Entry 9II7 (electron microscopy, 3.50 A resolution); this record covers chains A and B of the 24 polymer chains in the assembly.

== Chain A ==
Name: DNA-directed RNA polymerase subunit
From: Komagataella phaffii
Notes: EC 2.7.7.6
Reference sequence: C4R4Y0 (C4R4Y0_KOMPG); numbering as in UniProt (aligned over 1-1743)
Chain sequence (1743 residues; row label = number of the first residue in the row):
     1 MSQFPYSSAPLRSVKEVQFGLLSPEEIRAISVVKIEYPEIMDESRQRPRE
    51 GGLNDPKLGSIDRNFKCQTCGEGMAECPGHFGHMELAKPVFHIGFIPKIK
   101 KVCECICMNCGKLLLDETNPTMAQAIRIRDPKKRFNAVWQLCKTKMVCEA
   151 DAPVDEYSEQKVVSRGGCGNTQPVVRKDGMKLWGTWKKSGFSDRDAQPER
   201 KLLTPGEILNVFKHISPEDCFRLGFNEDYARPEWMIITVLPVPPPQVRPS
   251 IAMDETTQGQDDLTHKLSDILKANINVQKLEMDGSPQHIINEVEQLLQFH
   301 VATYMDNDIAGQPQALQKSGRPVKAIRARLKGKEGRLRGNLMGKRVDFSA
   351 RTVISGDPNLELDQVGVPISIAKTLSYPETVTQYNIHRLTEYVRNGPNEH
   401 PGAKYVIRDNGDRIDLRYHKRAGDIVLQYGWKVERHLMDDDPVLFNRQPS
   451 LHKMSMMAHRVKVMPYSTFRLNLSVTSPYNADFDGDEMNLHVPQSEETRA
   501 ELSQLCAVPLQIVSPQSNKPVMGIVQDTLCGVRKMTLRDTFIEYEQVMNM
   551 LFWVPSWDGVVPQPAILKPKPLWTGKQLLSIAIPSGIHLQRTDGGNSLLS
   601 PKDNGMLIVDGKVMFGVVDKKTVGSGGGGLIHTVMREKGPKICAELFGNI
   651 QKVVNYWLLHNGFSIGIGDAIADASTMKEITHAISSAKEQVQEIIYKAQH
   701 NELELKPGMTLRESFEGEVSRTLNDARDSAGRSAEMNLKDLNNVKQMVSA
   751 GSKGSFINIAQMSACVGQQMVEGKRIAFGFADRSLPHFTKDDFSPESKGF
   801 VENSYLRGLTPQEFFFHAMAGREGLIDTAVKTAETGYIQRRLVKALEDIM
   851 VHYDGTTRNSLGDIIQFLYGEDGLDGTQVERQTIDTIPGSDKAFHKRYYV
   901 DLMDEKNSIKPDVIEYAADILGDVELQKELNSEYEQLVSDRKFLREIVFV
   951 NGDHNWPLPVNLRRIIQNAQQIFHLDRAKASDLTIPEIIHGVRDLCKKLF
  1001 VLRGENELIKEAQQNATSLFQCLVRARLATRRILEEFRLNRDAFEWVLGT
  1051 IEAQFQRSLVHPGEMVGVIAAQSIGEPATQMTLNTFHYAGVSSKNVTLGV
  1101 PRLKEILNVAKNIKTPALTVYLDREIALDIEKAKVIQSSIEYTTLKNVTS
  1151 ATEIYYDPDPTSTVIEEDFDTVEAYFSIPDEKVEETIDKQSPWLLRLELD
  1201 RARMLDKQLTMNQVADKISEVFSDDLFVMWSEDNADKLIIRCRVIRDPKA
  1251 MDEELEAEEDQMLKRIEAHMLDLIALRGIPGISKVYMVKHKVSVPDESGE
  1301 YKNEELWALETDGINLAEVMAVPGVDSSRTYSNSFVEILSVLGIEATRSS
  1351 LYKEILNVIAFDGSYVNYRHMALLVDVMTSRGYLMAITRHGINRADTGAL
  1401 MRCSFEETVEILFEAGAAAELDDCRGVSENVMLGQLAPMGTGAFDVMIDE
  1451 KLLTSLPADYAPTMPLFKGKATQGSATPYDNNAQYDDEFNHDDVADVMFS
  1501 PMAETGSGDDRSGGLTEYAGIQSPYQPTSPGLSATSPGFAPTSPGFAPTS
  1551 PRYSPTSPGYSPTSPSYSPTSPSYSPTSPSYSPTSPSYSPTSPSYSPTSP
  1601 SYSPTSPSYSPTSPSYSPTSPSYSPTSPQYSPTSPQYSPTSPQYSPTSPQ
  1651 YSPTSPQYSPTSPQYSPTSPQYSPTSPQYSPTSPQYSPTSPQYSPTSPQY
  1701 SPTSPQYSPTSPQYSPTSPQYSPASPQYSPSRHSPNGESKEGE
Disordered / not traced: 1, 154-162, 190-193, 1082-1094, 1178-1189, 1246-1257, 1464-1743
Bound ions: Zn2+ site 1: Cys-67, Cys-70, Cys-77, His-80; Zn2+ site 2: Cys-107, Cys-110, Cys-168; Mg2+: Asp-482, Asp-484, Asp-486 (shared with 1 residue of chain P)

== Chain B ==
Name: DNA-directed RNA polymerase subunit beta
From: Komagataella phaffii
Notes: EC 2.7.7.6
Reference sequence: C4QZQ7 (C4QZQ7_KOMPG); residues 1-1227 here = UniProt positions 1-1227
Chain sequence (1227 residues; row label = number of the first residue in the row):
     1 MSYDPYSIDDTITTEDCWTVISAFFEEKGLVSQQLDSFDEFMETSIQDLV
    51 WEEPRLILDQPAQHTNEKDNINKRYEIRFGKIYLSRPTMTEADGTTHAMF
   101 PQEARLRNLTYSSPVYLDMEKSMFTSIDDEGNPNATLDWQQVHEPIKDGV
   151 EEGNKVHIGKVPIMLRSKFCSLRTLDEVDLYKMKECPYDMGGYFVINGSE
   201 KVLIAQERSAANIVQVFKKAAPSPISHVAEIRSALEKGSRLISTMQIKLY
   251 GREDKGTGRTIKATLPYVKQDIPIVIVFRALGVVPDGEILQHICYDENDW
   301 QMLEMLKPCIEEGFVIQDKEVALDFIGRRGSAALGIRREKRIQYAKDILQ
   351 KELLPHITQEEGFETRKTFFLGYMVNRLLLCALERKDQDDRDHFGKKRLD
   401 LAGPLLANLFRILFRKLTREIYRYMQRCIETDRDFNLNLAVKSTTITSGL
   451 KYSLATGNWGEQKKAMSSRAGVSQVLNRYTYSSTLSHLRRTNTPIGRDGK
   501 LAKPRQLHNTHWGLVCPAETPEGQACGLVKNLSLLSGISIGSPSEPIINF
   551 LEEWGMEPLEDYDPAQHTKSTRIFVNGVWTGIHRDPSMLVSTMRDLRRSG
   601 AISPEVSIIRDIREREFKIFTDVGRVYRPLFIVEDDESKDNKGELRITKE
   651 HIRKIQQGYDDDAMNDDSEEQEQDVYGWSSLVTSGVIEYVDGEEEETIMI
   701 AMTPEDLQTRSLEQKEIDLNDTAKRIKPEMSTSSHHTFTHCEIHPSMILG
   751 VAASIIPFPDHNQSPRNTYQSAMGKQAMGVFLTNYNVRMDTMANILYYPQ
   801 KPLAKTQAMEYLKFRELPAGQNAIVAIACYSGYNQEDSMIMNQSSIDRGL
   851 FRSLFFRSYMDQEKRFGISIVEEFEKPTRATTLRLKHGTYEKLDEDGLIA
   901 PGVRVSGDDIIIGKTTPIPPDTEELGQRTKYHTKRDASTPLRSTENGIVD
   951 QVLLTTNQEGLKFVKVRMRTTKVPQIGDKFASRHGQKGTIGVTYRHEDMP
  1001 FSAEGIVPDLIINPHAIPSRMTVAHLIECLLSKVGSIRGYEGDATPFTDL
  1051 TVDAVSNLLRDNGYQSRGFEVMYNGHTGKKLMAQVFFGPTYYQRLRHMVD
  1101 DKIHARARGPVQVLTRQPVEGRSRDGGLRFGEMERDCMIAHGAAGFLKER
  1151 LMEASDAFRVHVCGICGLMSVIANLKKNQFECRSCKNKTNIYQLHIPYAA
  1201 KLLFQELMAMNIAPRLYTERSGVSMRS
Disordered / not traced: 1-8, 65-68, 129-152, 663-674, 712-718, 921-930, 1223-1227
Bound ions: Zn2+: Cys-1163, Cys-1166, Cys-1182, Cys-1185

== Interface between chain A and chain B ==
Pairs across the interface - 353 pairs, chain A then chain B:
  Phe-4(A) with Ala-1157(B); Phe-1158(B); Arg-1159(B); His-1195(B)
  Pro-5(A) with Arg-1159(B), hydrogen bond (backbone-side chain)
  Ser-7(A) with Arg-1159(B); His-1161(B); Phe-1180(B); Gln-1193(B)
  Ser-8(A) with Asn-1178(B), hydrogen bond
  Ala-9(A) with Ile-1191(B); Gln-1193(B), hydrogen bond (backbone-side chain)
  Pro-10(A) with Ile-1191(B); Tyr-1192(B), hydrophobic; Gln-1193(B), hydrogen bond (backbone-backbone)
  Leu-11(A) with Gln-1193(B); His-1195(B)
  Arg-12(A) with Tyr-1192(B), hydrogen bond; Gln-1193(B), hydrogen bond (backbone-backbone); Leu-1194(B); Thr-1218(B); Glu-1219(B), salt bridge
  Ser-13(A) with Thr-1218(B)
  Val-14(A) with Leu-1194(B), hydrophobic
  Lys-15(A) with Tyr-1217(B), hydrogen bond (backbone-backbone); Thr-1218(B); Arg-1220(B)
  Glu-16(A) with Arg-1215(B); Leu-1216(B); Tyr-1217(B), hydrogen bond (backbone-backbone); Glu-1219(B); Arg-1220(B); Ser-1221(B)
  Val-17(A) with Arg-1215(B); Leu-1216(B), hydrophobic
  Gln-18(A) with Ala-1213(B); Pro-1214(B); Arg-1215(B), hydrogen bond (backbone-backbone); Tyr-1217(B)
  Phe-19(A) with Ala-1213(B)
  Gly-20(A) with Ile-1212(B); Ala-1213(B), hydrogen bond (backbone-backbone)
  Leu-21(A) with Asn-1211(B); Ala-1213(B)
  Leu-22(A) with Met-1208(B); Asn-1211(B), hydrogen bond (backbone-backbone); Ala-1213(B), hydrophobic
  Glu-26(A) with Leu-1168(B); Arg-1215(B), salt bridge
  Ile-27(A) with Asn-1211(B)
  Ala-29(A) with Ser-1184(B)
  Ile-30(A) with Ser-1170(B); Met-1208(B), hydrophobic
  Arg-63(A) with Arg-884(B)
  Thr-69(A) with Ile-1172(B)
  Cys-70(A) with Ala-1173(B); Asn-1174(B), hydrogen bond (backbone-side chain)
  Gly-71(A) with Lys-1176(B)
  Glu-72(A) with Ala-1173(B); Leu-1175(B), hydrogen bond (side chain-backbone)
  Met-74(A) with Arg-1116(B), hydrogen bond (backbone-side chain)
  Ala-75(A) with Arg-1116(B), hydrogen bond (backbone-side chain); Phe-1158(B)
  Glu-76(A) with Phe-1158(B); Arg-1159(B), salt bridge
  Pro-78(A) with Lys-1201(B), hydrogen bond (backbone-side chain); Gln-1205(B), hydrogen bond (backbone-side chain)
  Gly-79(A) with Gln-1205(B)
  Phe-81(A) with Gln-1205(B); Met-1208(B), hydrophobic
  His-92(A) with Met-1210(B), hydrogen bond (side chain-backbone)
  Tyr-229(A) with Arg-1215(B); Tyr-1217(B), hydrogen bond
  Ile-237(A) with Asn-1211(B)
  Pro-241(A) with Met-1208(B); Asn-1211(B)
  Gln-246(A) with Leu-1114(B)
  Val-247(A) with Leu-1114(B); Leu-1202(B), hydrophobic; Glu-1206(B)
  Pro-249(A) with Val-1113(B), hydrophobic; Leu-1114(B)
  Asp-254(A) with Lys-864(B), salt bridge
  Glu-255(A) with Lys-864(B), salt bridge; Thr-916(B); Ala-937(B)
  Met-305(A) with Ala-1209(B)
  Gly-320(A) with Met-466(B)
  Arg-321(A) with Met-466(B)
  Pro-322(A) with Met-466(B)
  Ile-326(A) with Met-1210(B), hydrophobic
  Arg-329(A) with Glu-1206(B), salt bridge
  Leu-330(A) with Glu-1206(B)
  Arg-336(A) with Leu-1114(B); Leu-1202(B); Glu-1206(B), salt bridge
  Arg-338(A) with Arg-1129(B), hydrogen bond (backbone-side chain); Glu-1132(B), salt bridge
  Gly-339(A) with Arg-1129(B), hydrogen bond (backbone-side chain)
  Asn-340(A) with Gln-1117(B), hydrogen bond; Ala-1199(B)
  Leu-341(A) with Ala-1199(B), hydrophobic; Ala-1200(B)
  Met-342(A) with Arg-1135(B)
  Gly-343(A) with Arg-1129(B); Phe-1130(B)
  Lys-344(A) with Gln-1117(B); Arg-1129(B); Phe-1130(B), hydrogen bond (backbone-backbone); Leu-1151(B), hydrogen bond (side chain-backbone); Ser-1155(B); Asp-1156(B), salt bridge
  Arg-345(A) with Pro-1118(B); Val-1119(B); Glu-1120(B), salt bridge; Gly-1127(B), hydrogen bond (side chain-backbone); Leu-1128(B); Arg-1129(B); Ser-1155(B)
  Val-346(A) with Gly-1127(B); Leu-1128(B), hydrogen bond (backbone-backbone); Phe-1130(B), hydrophobic; Arg-1150(B)
  Asp-347(A) with Arg-1106(B), salt bridge; Ala-1107(B); Pro-1118(B); Arg-1150(B), hydrogen bond (backbone-side chain); Ala-1154(B), hydrogen bond (backbone-backbone)
  Phe-348(A) with Arg-1106(B), hydrogen bond (backbone-backbone); Ala-1107(B); Arg-1150(B)
  Ser-349(A) with Ala-1105(B); Arg-1106(B), hydrogen bond (backbone-backbone); Leu-1128(B), hydrogen bond (side chain-backbone)
  Ala-350(A) with His-1104(B); Leu-1128(B)
  Arg-351(A) with Lys-1102(B); Ile-1103(B); His-1104(B), hydrogen bond (backbone-backbone); Leu-1128(B)
  Thr-352(A) with Val-1099(B); Ile-1103(B)
  Val-353(A) with Gly-977(B); Lys-1102(B)
  Asp-357(A) with Tyr-833(B), hydrogen bond
  Pro-358(A) with Gly-832(B); Tyr-833(B)
  Asn-359(A) with Tyr-833(B), hydrogen bond
  Ser-370(A) with Ile-1103(B)
  Ile-371(A) with Ile-1103(B), hydrophobic
  Thr-374(A) with Ala-1105(B); Ala-1107(B)
  Leu-375(A) with Arg-1106(B)
  Tyr-405(A) with Arg-1108(B)
  Arg-413(A) with Arg-1108(B)
  Glu-434(A) with Arg-1108(B), salt bridge
  Leu-444(A) with Phe-1146(B), hydrophobic
  Gln-448(A) with Glu-1134(B)
  Ser-450(A) with Met-1133(B); Cys-1137(B)
  Leu-451(A) with Met-1133(B), hydrophobic
  His-452(A) with Cys-1137(B), hydrogen bond (backbone-side chain)
  Lys-453(A) with Ala-1140(B); His-1141(B), hydrogen bond (backbone-side chain)
  Met-456(A) with Glu-1134(B); Cys-1137(B), hydrophobic; Met-1138(B), hydrophobic; His-1141(B), hydrogen bond (backbone-side chain)
  Tyr-466(A) with Ile-976(B), hydrophobic
  Ser-467(A) with Val-1099(B); Asp-1100(B)
  Thr-468(A) with Ile-976(B); Gly-977(B)
  Arg-470(A) with Ile-976(B)
  Leu-473(A) with Gln-835(B); Glu-836(B)
  Thr-476(A) with Glu-836(B)
  Phe-483(A) with Gln-835(B); Glu-836(B); Asp-837(B); Thr-989(B), hydrogen bond (backbone-side chain)
  Glu-487(A) with Lys-1102(B), salt bridge
  Asn-489(A) with Leu-1128(B)
  His-491(A) with Phe-1130(B)
  Val-492(A) with Arg-1150(B), hydrogen bond (backbone-side chain)
  Pro-493(A) with Phe-1146(B), hydrophobic
  Gln-494(A) with Glu-1149(B); Arg-1150(B)
  Ser-495(A) with Glu-1149(B), hydrogen bond
  Thr-498(A) with Phe-1146(B); Glu-1149(B), hydrogen bond
  Glu-501(A) with Ala-1143(B); Gly-1145(B), hydrogen bond (side chain-backbone); Phe-1146(B), hydrogen bond (side chain-backbone)
  Cys-506(A) with His-1141(B)
  Gln-511(A) with His-1141(B)
  Val-525(A) with Gln-835(B)
  Gln-526(A) with Glu-836(B), hydrogen bond; His-1015(B)
  Asp-527(A) with Cys-829(B); Asn-834(B); Gln-835(B); Asn-1013(B); His-1015(B), salt bridge
  Thr-528(A) with Gln-835(B)
  Cys-530(A) with His-1015(B)
  Gln-546(A) with Lys-1079(B)
  Asn-655(A) with Gln-835(B)
  Leu-659(A) with Tyr-830(B); Leu-1081(B)
  His-660(A) with Asn-1074(B), hydrogen bond; Thr-1077(B); Leu-1081(B)
  Asn-661(A) with Leu-1081(B); Met-1082(B), hydrogen bond (backbone-backbone); Ala-1083(B), hydrogen bond (backbone-backbone)
  Gly-662(A) with Ala-1083(B)
  Phe-663(A) with Ala-828(B); Cys-829(B), hydrogen bond (backbone-backbone)
  Ser-664(A) with Ile-827(B), hydrogen bond (side chain-backbone); Gln-1084(B); Val-1085(B); Phe-1086(B), hydrogen bond (side chain-backbone)
  Ile-665(A) with Ile-827(B), hydrophobic; Pro-1014(B), hydrophobic; Phe-1086(B)
  Gly-666(A) with Phe-1069(B); Phe-1086(B)
  Ile-667(A) with Ile-1027(B), hydrophobic; Leu-1030(B), hydrophobic; Arg-1067(B)
  Ile-671(A) with Arg-1067(B)
  Ala-674(A) with Thr-722(B)
  Met-677(A) with Thr-722(B)
  Thr-681(A) with Ile-726(B)
  Met-747(A) with His-1015(B); Pro-1018(B), hydrophobic
  Ser-752(A) with His-1015(B), hydrogen bond
  Lys-753(A) with His-1015(B); Ser-1019(B)
  Asn-758(A) with Pro-1018(B); Met-1021(B), hydrogen bond
  Gln-761(A) with Met-1021(B)
  Met-762(A) with Met-1021(B), hydrophobic; Val-1023(B), hydrophobic
  Glu-772(A) with Ala-502(B); Gln-506(B), hydrogen bond
  Ile-776(A) with Asn-509(B)
  Ala-777(A) with Asn-509(B)
  Gly-779(A) with His-508(B); Asn-509(B), hydrogen bond (backbone-side chain)
  Phe-780(A) with Asn-509(B); Thr-510(B); Glu-696(B)
  Ala-781(A) with Glu-696(B), hydrogen bond (backbone-side chain)
  Arg-783(A) with Glu-695(B); Glu-696(B), hydrogen bond (side chain-backbone); Ile-698(B), hydrogen bond (side chain-backbone)
  Ser-784(A) with Asn-509(B)
  Pro-786(A) with Glu-695(B); Ile-698(B); Met-699(B); Ile-700(B), hydrogen bond (backbone-backbone)
  His-787(A) with Trp-512(B); Met-699(B); Ile-700(B); Met-702(B); Glu-742(B), salt bridge
  Phe-788(A) with Met-699(B); Met-730(B), hydrophobic
  Thr-789(A) with Met-699(B); His-736(B)
  Asp-792(A) with Thr-732(B), hydrogen bond
  Ser-794(A) with Thr-732(B)
  Glu-796(A) with Met-730(B)
  Glu-802(A) with Ile-726(B)
  Asn-803(A) with Arg-725(B); Ile-726(B), hydrogen bond (side chain-backbone)
  Tyr-805(A) with His-761(B), hydrogen bond (backbone-side chain); Asn-762(B); Gln-763(B); Met-1021(B), hydrophobic
  Leu-806(A) with His-761(B), hydrogen bond (backbone-side chain)
  Arg-807(A) with Ala-723(B); Lys-724(B); Arg-725(B), hydrogen bond (backbone-side chain); Ile-726(B); His-761(B)
  Gly-808(A) with Arg-725(B); Asp-760(B); His-761(B)
  Leu-809(A) with Arg-725(B), hydrogen bond (backbone-side chain); Asp-760(B), hydrogen bond (backbone-backbone); Phe-1047(B)
  Pro-811(A) with Trp-512(B); Met-702(B), hydrophobic; Pro-745(B), hydrophobic; Phe-1047(B), hydrophobic
  Gln-812(A) with Met-702(B)
  Phe-814(A) with Pro-759(B); Asn-767(B)
  Phe-815(A) with Leu-507(B), hydrophobic; His-508(B); Trp-512(B), hydrophobic; Pro-517(B), hydrophobic
  His-817(A) with Gln-763(B); Ser-764(B), hydrogen bond (side chain-backbone)
  Ala-818(A) with Ser-764(B)
  Met-819(A) with Leu-507(B); Asn-509(B), hydrogen bond
  Gly-821(A) with Ser-764(B)
  Arg-822(A) with Arg-505(B), hydrogen bond (side chain-backbone); Leu-507(B); Pro-517(B), hydrogen bond (side chain-backbone); Thr-520(B); Ser-764(B)
  Leu-825(A) with Thr-768(B); Tyr-769(B)
  Ile-826(A) with Arg-505(B); Gln-506(B)
  Val-830(A) with Lys-500(B)
  Ala-833(A) with Lys-500(B)
  Arg-840(A) with Glu-1132(B), salt bridge
  Val-843(A) with Asp-1136(B)
  Lys-844(A) with Arg-1135(B)
  Met-1065(A) with Ile-1139(B)
  Val-1068(A) with Asp-1136(B); Ile-1139(B), hydrophobic; Ala-1140(B), hydrophobic
  Gln-1072(A) with Asp-1136(B)
  Lys-1146(A) with Asp-254(B), salt bridge
  Phe-1413(A) with Met-1210(B), hydrophobic
  Gly-1416(A) with Ile-1212(B)
  Asp-1423(A) with Arg-1220(B), hydrogen bond (backbone-side chain)
  Cys-1424(A) with Arg-1220(B)
  Arg-1425(A) with Arg-1220(B)
  Val-1431(A) with Leu-1147(B), hydrophobic
  Met-1432(A) with Pro-1197(B)
  Leu-1433(A) with His-1195(B); Pro-1197(B)
  Gly-1434(A) with Lys-1148(B); Met-1152(B); Pro-1197(B)
  Gln-1435(A) with Lys-1148(B)
  Leu-1436(A) with Ala-1144(B); Gly-1145(B); Lys-1148(B)
  Met-1439(A) with Ile-1139(B), hydrophobic; Ala-1144(B)
  Gly-1440(A) with Gly-1142(B)
  Thr-1441(A) with Gly-1142(B), hydrogen bond (backbone-backbone); Ala-1144(B), hydrogen bond (side chain-backbone); Gly-1145(B), hydrogen bond (side chain-backbone)
Interface residues without a listed pair, chain A (226 interface residues in all): Val-32, Gln-46, Cys-77, Val-239, Pro-243, Pro-244, Thr-256, Thr-257, Tyr-304, Leu-337, Ile-354, Ser-355, Gly-356, Lys-404, Asn-446, Pro-449, Asp-482, Asp-484, Gly-485, Leu-502, Leu-505, Leu-658, Gly-668, Asp-669, Lys-688, Gln-692, Gly-754, Val-771, Phe-778, Leu-785, Lys-790, Thr-810, Phe-816, Glu-823, Ala-829, Glu-847, Ile-1069, Lys-1264, Leu-1412, Val-1427, Ser-1428, Ala-1437, Gly-1442
Interface residues without a listed pair, chain B (205 interface residues in all): Glu-253, Glu-304, Asp-390, His-393, Lys-463, Cys-516, Gly-523, Cys-526, Gly-527, Thr-697, Ala-701, Pro-728, Glu-729, Ser-731, Ser-733, Ile-748, Leu-749, Ser-831, Ser-838, Phe-866, Glu-872, Ile-918, Pro-920, Arg-935, Gln-975, Lys-979, Lys-987, Gly-988, Ile-990, Thr-993, Ile-1017, Leu-1026, Val-1052, His-1076, Lys-1080, Thr-1115, Gly-1131, Glu-1153, Cys-1166, Arg-1183, Ile-1196, Tyr-1198, Leu-1203, Phe-1204, Leu-1207

== Summary ==
226 residues of chain A face 205 of chain B across their interface; the contacts include 73 hydrogen bonds and
17 salt bridges. Among the polar pairs are Arg-12(A)/Glu-1219(B), Glu-26(A)/Arg-1215(B) and
Glu-76(A)/Arg-1159(B). The Zn2+ site 1 is built by Cys-67(A), Cys-70(A), Cys-77(A) and His-80(A).
Chain A is DNA-directed RNA polymerase subunit and chain B is DNA-directed RNA polymerase subunit beta, both
from Komagataella phaffii; the structure, RNA polymerase II elongation complex stalled at SHL(-1) of the
nucleosome containing histone variant H2A.B, was determined by electron microscopy.
